Entry 6MNC (X-ray diffraction, 2.40 A resolution); this record covers chains A and B.

[Chain A (and B)]
Protein: Estradiol 17-beta-dehydrogenase 1
From: Homo sapiens
Notes: EC 1.1.1.62; chain B of this document is another copy of the same molecule, construct and numbering; everything in this record applies to it too
UniProt: P14061 (DHB1_HUMAN); residues 0-327 here correspond to UniProt positions 1-328 (UniProt number = residue number + 1)
Sequence (328 residues; numbered 0 to 327; the number before each row is that of its first residue; numbering starts at 0):
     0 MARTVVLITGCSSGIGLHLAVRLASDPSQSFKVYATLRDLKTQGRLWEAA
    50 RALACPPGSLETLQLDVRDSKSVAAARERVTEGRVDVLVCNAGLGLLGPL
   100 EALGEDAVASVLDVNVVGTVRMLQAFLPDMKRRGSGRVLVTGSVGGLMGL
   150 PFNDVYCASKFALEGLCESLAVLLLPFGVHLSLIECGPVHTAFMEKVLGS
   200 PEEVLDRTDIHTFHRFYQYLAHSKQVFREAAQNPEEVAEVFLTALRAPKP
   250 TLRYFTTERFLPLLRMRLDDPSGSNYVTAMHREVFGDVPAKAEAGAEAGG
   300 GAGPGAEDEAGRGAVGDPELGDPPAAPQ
Unresolved in the structure: 0, 191-198, 285-327
Curated features (UniProtKB/Swiss-Prot):
  - active site: Tyr155 (Proton acceptor)
  - binding site (NADP(+)): Asp65, Lys159
  - binding site (substrate): Ser142
  - modified residue: Ser134 (Phosphoserine)

[Chain A / chain B interface]
Residue-residue contacts - 93 pairs, chain A then chain B:
  Ser69(A) - Glu104(B)  hydrogen bond
  Leu99(A) - Val119(B)  hydrophobic
  Leu99(A) - Leu122(B)  hydrophobic
  Leu99(A) - Gln123(B)  hydrogen bond (backbone-side chain)
  Glu100(A) - Lys130(B)  salt bridge
  Leu102(A) - Gln123(B)  hydrogen bond (backbone-side chain)
  Glu104(A) - Ser69(B)  hydrogen bond
  Glu104(A) - Arg120(B)  salt bridge
  Arg120(A) - Glu104(B)  salt bridge
  Gln123(A) - Leu99(B)  hydrogen bond (side chain-backbone)
  Gln123(A) - Leu102(B)  hydrogen bond (side chain-backbone)
  Pro127(A) - Glu100(B)
  Lys130(A) - Glu100(B)  salt bridge
  Lys130(A) - Asp208(B)  salt bridge
  Lys130(A) - Thr211(B)  hydrogen bond
  Arg131(A) - Thr207(B)  hydrogen bond (side chain-backbone)
  Met147(A) - Glu167(B)
  Gly148(A) - Glu167(B)  hydrogen bond (backbone-side chain)
  Gly148(A) - Ser168(B)
  Leu149(A) - Ser168(B)  hydrogen bond (backbone-side chain)
  Pro150(A) - Ser168(B)
  Pro150(A) - Val171(B)  hydrophobic
  Phe151(A) - Leu172(B)  hydrophobic
  Asn152(A) - Ser168(B)
  Asp153(A) - Leu165(B)
  Asp153(A) - Ser168(B)
  Asp153(A) - Leu169(B)  hydrogen bond (side chain-backbone)
  Cys156(A) - Ser168(B)  hydrogen bond
  Ala157(A) - Ala161(B)
  Ala157(A) - Leu165(B)
  Phe160(A) - Phe160(B)
  Phe160(A) - Gly164(B)
  Ala161(A) - Ala157(B)
  Ala161(A) - Phe160(B)
  Glu163(A) - Phe160(B)
  Gly164(A) - Phe160(B)
  Leu165(A) - Asp153(B)
  Glu167(A) - Met147(B)
  Glu167(A) - Gly148(B)  hydrogen bond (side chain-backbone)
  Glu167(A) - Arg266(B)  salt bridge
  Glu167(A) - Tyr275(B)
  Ser168(A) - Gly148(B)
  Ser168(A) - Leu149(B)  hydrogen bond (side chain-backbone)
  Ser168(A) - Pro150(B)
  Ser168(A) - Asp153(B)
  Ser168(A) - Cys156(B)
  Leu169(A) - Asp153(B)  hydrogen bond (backbone-side chain)
  Ala170(A) - Val276(B)
  Val171(A) - Pro150(B)
  Val171(A) - His280(B)
  Leu172(A) - Phe151(B)  hydrophobic
  Leu172(A) - Arg214(B)
  Pro175(A) - His210(B)
  Pro175(A) - Arg214(B)
  Pro175(A) - His280(B)
  Phe176(A) - Asp208(B)
  Phe176(A) - His210(B)
  Phe176(A) - Thr211(B)
  Asp208(A) - Lys130(B)  salt bridge
  Asp208(A) - Arg131(B)
  Asp208(A) - Phe176(B)
  His210(A) - Phe176(B)
  Thr211(A) - Lys130(B)  hydrogen bond
  Thr211(A) - Phe176(B)
  Arg214(A) - Pro175(B)
  Thr250(A) - Ser271(B)
  Leu251(A) - Ser271(B)  hydrogen bond (backbone-backbone)
  Leu251(A) - Val276(B)  hydrophobic
  Arg252(A) - Arg266(B)
  Arg252(A) - Pro270(B)  hydrogen bond (side chain-backbone)
  Arg252(A) - Ser271(B)  hydrogen bond (backbone-backbone)
  Arg252(A) - Gly272(B)
  Phe254(A) - Pro270(B)  hydrophobic
  Arg264(A) - Asp268(B)  hydrogen bond (side chain-backbone)
  Arg264(A) - Pro270(B)
  Arg266(A) - Glu167(B)  salt bridge
  Arg266(A) - Arg252(B)
  Leu267(A) - Leu267(B)
  Asp268(A) - Arg264(B)
  Pro270(A) - Arg252(B)
  Pro270(A) - Phe254(B)  hydrophobic
  Pro270(A) - Arg264(B)
  Ser271(A) - Thr250(B)
  Ser271(A) - Leu251(B)  hydrogen bond (backbone-backbone)
  Ser271(A) - Arg252(B)  hydrogen bond (backbone-backbone)
  Gly272(A) - Arg252(B)
  Tyr275(A) - Glu167(B)
  Val276(A) - Ala170(B)
  Val276(A) - Leu251(B)  hydrophobic
  Thr277(A) - Leu174(B)
  His280(A) - Val171(B)
  His280(A) - Leu174(B)
  His280(A) - Pro175(B)
Also at the interface, not in a pair above, chain A (61 interface residues in all): Val107, Val115, Val116, Val119, Leu122, Val154, Leu174, Thr207, Leu263, Met279
Also at the interface, not in a pair above, chain B (61 interface residues in all): Val107, Leu111, Val116, Pro127, Asn152, Glu163, Ser273, Thr277, Met279, Phe284

[In short]
The chain A/chain B interface involves 61 residues from each chain; the contacts include 22 hydrogen bonds and
8 salt bridges. Polar pairs include Glu100(A)-Lys130(B), Glu104(A)-Arg120(B) and Lys130(A)-Asp208(B). From
UniProt: active-site residue Tyr155(A), NADP+-binding residues Asp65(A) and Lys159(A) and substrate-binding
residue Ser142(A) on chain A.
Chain A and chain B are both Estradiol 17-beta-dehydrogenase 1 (Homo sapiens); the structure, Crystal
structure of human 17BETA-hydroxysteroid dehydrogenase type 1 complexed with estrone, was determined by X-ray
diffraction, deposited together with 6MNE.
